Entry 6XS9 (X-ray diffraction, 2.69 A resolution); this record covers chains E and F of the 4 polymer chains in the assembly.

== Chain E (and F) ==
Molecule: 48V-tyr-ile-lys-thr-pro-leu-gly-thr-phe-pro-asn-arg-his-gly
Notes: chain F of this document is another copy of the same molecule, construct and numbering; everything in this record applies to it too
Sequence (15 residues; each row starts with the number of its first residue; numbering starts at 0):
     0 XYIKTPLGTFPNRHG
Modified residues: 48V ({[(2R)-2,3-diamino-3-oxopropyl]sulfanyl}acetic acid) at position 0
Covalent attachments: covalent link 48V_0-Gly14

== Interface between chain E and chain F ==
Residue-residue contacts - 10 pairs, chain E then chain F:
  Ile2(E) with Leu6(F), hydrophobic; Phe9(F), hydrophobic
  Lys3(E) with Leu6(F)
  Thr4(E) with Thr4(F)
  Leu6(E) with Ile2(F), hydrophobic; Lys3(F)
  Phe9(E) with Phe9(F), hydrophobic; Pro10(F)
  Pro10(E) with Phe9(F)
  Arg12(E) with Thr8(F)

== In short ==
The chain E/chain F interface involves 7 residues from each chain.
Both chains are 48V-tyr-ile-lys-thr-pro-leu-gly-thr-phe-pro-asn-arg-his-gly. Entry 6XS9 (Crystal structure of
human Vps29 complexed with RaPID-derived cyclic peptide RT-L1) was determined by X-ray diffraction (same
publication as 6XS5, 6XS7, 6XS8 and 6XSA).
